6N09 - chains IC and ID of the 60 polymer chains in the assembly; structure by electron microscopy, 3.50 A resolution.

# Chain IC (and ID)
Protein: Microcompartments protein
Organism: Haliangium ochraceum (strain DSM 14365 / JCM 11303 / SMP-2)
Notes: chain ID of this document is another copy of the same molecule, construct and numbering; everything in this record applies to it too
Reference sequence: D0LID5 (D0LID5_HALO1); residue numbers follow UniProt; this construct covers 1-99
Sequence (99 residues; each row starts with the number of its first residue):
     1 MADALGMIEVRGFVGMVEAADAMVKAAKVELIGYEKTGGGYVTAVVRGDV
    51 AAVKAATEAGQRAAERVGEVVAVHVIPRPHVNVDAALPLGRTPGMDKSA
Not modelled in the structure: 1, 94-99
Curated features (UniProtKB/Swiss-Prot):
  - mutagenesis: K28 (K28A: Forms larger hexamer patches, increases hexamer stacking), R78 (R78A: Forms smaller hexamer patches)

# Interface between chain IC and chain ID
Contacting residue pairs (46; chain IC residue first):
  R11(IC) - Y41(ID)  hydrogen bond
  G12(IC) - E9(ID)
  F13(IC) - M7(ID)  hydrophobic
  F13(IC) - E9(ID)  hydrogen bond (backbone-side chain)
  F13(IC) - T37(ID)
  F13(IC) - T43(ID)
  V14(IC) - M7(ID)  hydrophobic
  V14(IC) - E9(ID)  hydrogen bond (backbone-side chain)
  V14(IC) - T43(ID)
  V14(IC) - A72(ID)  hydrophobic
  V14(IC) - H74(ID)
  M16(IC) - L87(ID)  hydrophobic
  V17(IC) - M7(ID)  hydrophobic
  V17(IC) - I76(ID)  hydrophobic
  V17(IC) - L87(ID)  hydrophobic
  E18(IC) - H74(ID)  salt bridge
  E18(IC) - I76(ID)
  A20(IC) - V83(ID)
  A20(IC) - L87(ID)  hydrophobic
  D21(IC) - I76(ID)
  D21(IC) - P79(ID)
  D21(IC) - H80(ID)  hydrogen bond (side chain-backbone)
  D21(IC) - V83(ID)
  V24(IC) - H80(ID)
  V24(IC) - V83(ID)  hydrophobic
  K25(IC) - R78(ID)  hydrogen bond (side chain-backbone)
  K25(IC) - H80(ID)
  L31(IC) - N82(ID)
  L31(IC) - A86(ID)
  L31(IC) - L87(ID)  hydrophobic
  Y34(IC) - E35(ID)  hydrogen bond
  Y34(IC) - L87(ID)  hydrophobic
  Y34(IC) - P88(ID)
  K36(IC) - E35(ID)  salt bridge
  K36(IC) - K36(ID)  hydrogen bond (side chain-backbone)
  G38(IC) - T37(ID)
  G39(IC) - T37(ID)
  G39(IC) - G38(ID)
  G39(IC) - G39(ID)
  G39(IC) - Y41(ID)
  G40(IC) - T37(ID)  hydrogen bond (backbone-backbone)
  G40(IC) - G38(ID)  hydrogen bond (backbone-backbone)
  G40(IC) - Y41(ID)
  V42(IC) - T37(ID)
  V67(IC) - A72(ID)
  V67(IC) - H74(ID)
Also at the interface, not in a pair above, chain IC (22 interface residues in all): V29, E30, G33
Also at the interface, not in a pair above, chain ID (23 interface residues in all): L5, V45, V73

# Summary
The interface between chain IC and chain ID involves 22 residues on one side and 23 on the other; the contacts
include 9 hydrogen bonds and 2 salt bridges. Polar contacts include E18(IC)-H74(ID), K36(IC)-E35(ID) and
R11(IC)-Y41(ID). From UniProt: 2 mutagenesis sites on chain IC.
Chain IC and chain ID are both Microcompartments protein (Haliangium ochraceum (strain DSM 14365 / JCM 11303 /
SMP-2)); the structure, Cryo-EM structure of the HO BMC shell: subregion classified for BMC-T: TD-TDTDTD, was
determined by electron microscopy, deposited together with 6MZU, 6MZV, 6MZX, 6MZY, 6N06, 6N07, 6N0F and 6N0G.
